1FXP - chains A and B; structure by X-ray diffraction, 1.80 A resolution.

Chain A:
Protein: 2-dehydro-3-deoxyphosphooctonate aldolase
From: Aquifex aeolicus
Notes: EC 4.1.2.16
UniProt: O66496 (KDSA_AQUAE); residues 1001-1267 here correspond to UniProt positions 1-267 (UniProt number = residue number - 1000)
Amino-acid sequence (267 residues; row label = number of the first residue in the row):
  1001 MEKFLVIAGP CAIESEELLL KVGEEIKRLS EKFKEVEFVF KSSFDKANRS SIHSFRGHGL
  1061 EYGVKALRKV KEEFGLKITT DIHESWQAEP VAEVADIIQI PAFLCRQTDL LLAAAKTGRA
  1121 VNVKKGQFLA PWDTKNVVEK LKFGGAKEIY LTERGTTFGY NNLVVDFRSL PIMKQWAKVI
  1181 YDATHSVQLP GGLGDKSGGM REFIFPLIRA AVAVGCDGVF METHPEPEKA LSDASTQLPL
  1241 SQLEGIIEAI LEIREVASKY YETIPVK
Not modelled in the structure: 1001, 1191-1200, 1265-1267
Metal / ion sites: Cd2+: Cys1011, His1185, Glu1222, Asp1233

Chain B:
Protein: 2-dehydro-3-deoxyphosphooctonate aldolase
From: Aquifex aeolicus
Notes: EC 4.1.2.16
UniProt: O66496 (KDSA_AQUAE); residues 2001-2267 here correspond to UniProt positions 1-267 (UniProt number = residue number - 2000)
Amino-acid sequence (267 residues; each row starts with the number of its first residue):
  2001 MEKFLVIAGP CAIESEELLL KVGEEIKRLS EKFKEVEFVF KSSFDKANRS SIHSFRGHGL
  2061 EYGVKALRKV KEEFGLKITT DIHESWQAEP VAEVADIIQI PAFLCRQTDL LLAAAKTGRA
  2121 VNVKKGQFLA PWDTKNVVEK LKFGGAKEIY LTERGTTFGY NNLVVDFRSL PIMKQWAKVI
  2181 YDATHSVQLP GGLGDKSGGM REFIFPLIRA AVAVGCDGVF METHPEPEKA LSDASTQLPL
  2241 SQLEGIIEAI LEIREVASKY YETIPVK
Not modelled in the structure: 2001-2002, 2189-2200, 2265-2267
Metal / ion sites: Cd2+: Cys2011, His2185, Glu2222, Asp2233

Chain A / chain B interface:
Residue-residue contacts - 61 pairs, chain A then chain B:
  Ala1047(A) - Arg2106(B)
  Ala1047(A) - Gln2107(B)
  Ala1047(A) - Thr2108(B)  hydrogen bond (backbone-backbone)
  Asn1048(A) - Arg2106(B)  hydrogen bond (backbone-side chain)
  Asn1048(A) - Gln2107(B)
  Arg1049(A) - Lys2140(B)  hydrogen bond (backbone-side chain)
  Ser1050(A) - Arg2106(B)  hydrogen bond
  Ser1050(A) - Asn2136(B)
  Ser1050(A) - Lys2140(B)
  Ser1051(A) - Asn2136(B)
  Ile1052(A) - Thr2108(B)
  Ile1052(A) - Lys2140(B)
  Ile1052(A) - Phe2143(B)  hydrophobic
  His1053(A) - Glu2139(B)  salt bridge
  Arg1056(A) - Thr2108(B)
  Arg1056(A) - Asp2109(B)  salt bridge
  Glu1084(A) - Glu2084(B)
  Glu1084(A) - Ser2085(B)  hydrogen bond
  Ser1085(A) - Glu2084(B)  hydrogen bond (backbone-side chain)
  Phe1103(A) - Phe2103(B)
  Phe1103(A) - Arg2106(B)
  Phe1103(A) - Phe2128(B)  hydrophobic
  Leu1104(A) - Leu2104(B)  hydrophobic
  Leu1104(A) - Gln2107(B)
  Arg1106(A) - Ala2047(B)
  Arg1106(A) - Asn2048(B)  hydrogen bond (side chain-backbone)
  Arg1106(A) - Ser2050(B)
  Arg1106(A) - Phe2103(B)
  Gln1107(A) - Ala2047(B)
  Gln1107(A) - Asn2048(B)
  Gln1107(A) - Phe2103(B)
  Gln1107(A) - Leu2104(B)
  Thr1108(A) - Ala2047(B)  hydrogen bond (backbone-backbone)
  Thr1108(A) - Ile2052(B)
  Thr1108(A) - Arg2056(B)
  Asp1109(A) - Arg2056(B)  salt bridge
  Phe1128(A) - Phe2103(B)  hydrophobic
  Phe1128(A) - Phe2128(B)  hydrophobic
  Phe1128(A) - Thr2157(B)
  Ala1130(A) - Tyr2160(B)  hydrophobic
  Ala1130(A) - Asn2161(B)
  Pro1131(A) - Tyr2160(B)
  Trp1132(A) - Tyr2160(B)  hydrophobic
  Trp1132(A) - Asn2161(B)
  Asp1133(A) - Asn2161(B)
  Asn1136(A) - Ser2050(B)
  Glu1139(A) - His2053(B)  salt bridge
  Lys1140(A) - Arg2049(B)  hydrogen bond (side chain-backbone)
  Lys1140(A) - Ser2050(B)
  Lys1140(A) - Ile2052(B)
  Phe1143(A) - Ile2052(B)  hydrophobic
  Phe1143(A) - His2053(B)
  Thr1157(A) - Phe2128(B)
  Tyr1160(A) - Ala2130(B)  hydrophobic
  Tyr1160(A) - Pro2131(B)
  Tyr1160(A) - Trp2132(B)  hydrophobic
  Tyr1160(A) - Asp2166(B)  hydrogen bond
  Asn1161(A) - Ala2130(B)
  Asn1161(A) - Trp2132(B)
  Asn1161(A) - Asp2133(B)
  Asp1166(A) - Tyr2160(B)  hydrogen bond
Also at the interface, not in a pair above, chain A (36 interface residues in all): Asp1045, Leu1112, Gln1127, Leu1129, Thr1156, Arg1168, Pro1190
Also at the interface, not in a pair above, chain B (34 interface residues in all): Ser2051, Leu2112, Gln2127, Leu2129, Thr2156, Arg2168

Overview:
Chain A and chain B form an interface of 36 and 34 residues respectively; the contacts include 11 hydrogen
bonds and 4 salt bridges. Polar pairs include His1053(A)-Glu2139(B), Arg1056(A)-Asp2109(B) and
Asp1109(A)-Arg2056(B). Cys1011(A), His1185(A), Glu1222(A) and Asp1233(A) coordinate Cd2+.
Both chains are 2-dehydro-3-deoxyphosphooctonate aldolase (Aquifex aeolicus). Entry 1FXP (Aquifex aeolicus
KDO8P synthase in complex with cadmium) was determined by X-ray diffraction, deposited together with 1FWN,
1FWT, 1FX6, 1FXQ and 1FY6.
